5W64 - chains Q and T of the 20 polymer chains in the assembly; structure by electron microscopy, 4.20 A resolution (low resolution: residue-level contacts below are approximate; hydrogen-bond / salt-bridge calls are withheld).

# Chain Q
Molecule: RNA polymerase I-specific transcription initiation factor RRN11
Source organism: Saccharomyces cerevisiae (strain ATCC 204508 / S288c)
Reference sequence: Q04712 (RRN11_YEAST); residue numbers follow UniProt; this construct covers 1-507
Chain sequence (507 residues; row label = number of the first residue in the row):
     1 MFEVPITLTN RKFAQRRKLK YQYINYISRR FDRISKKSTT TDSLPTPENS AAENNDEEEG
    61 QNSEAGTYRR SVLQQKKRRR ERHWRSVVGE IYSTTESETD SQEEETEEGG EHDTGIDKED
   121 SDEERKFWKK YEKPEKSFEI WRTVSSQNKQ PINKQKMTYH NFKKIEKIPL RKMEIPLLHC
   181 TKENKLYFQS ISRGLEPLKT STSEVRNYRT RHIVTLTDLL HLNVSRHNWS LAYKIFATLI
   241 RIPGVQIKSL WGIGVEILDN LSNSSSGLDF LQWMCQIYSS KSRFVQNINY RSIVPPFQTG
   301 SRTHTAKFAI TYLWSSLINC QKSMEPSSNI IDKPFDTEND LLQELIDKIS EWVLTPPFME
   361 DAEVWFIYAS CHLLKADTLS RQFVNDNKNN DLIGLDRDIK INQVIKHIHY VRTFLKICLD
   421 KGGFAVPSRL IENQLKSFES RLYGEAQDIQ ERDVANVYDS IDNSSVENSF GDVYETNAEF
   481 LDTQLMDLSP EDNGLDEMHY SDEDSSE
Not modelled in the structure: 37-120, 327-336, 444-507
Covalent attachments: covalent link Pro5-Gln246, Ile247-Gln298; covalent link Phe13-Ser201, Ser280-Ser301, Lys281-Ser301; covalent link Arg17-Arg291; covalent link Lys136-His304; covalent link Val245-Leu250, Ile393-Leu395; covalent link Trp352-Phe358, Leu354-Phe358; covalent link Leu354-Met359

# Chain T
Molecule: template strand DNA
Sequence (54 nucleotides; row label = number of the first residue in the row):
     1 TGTCTTCAAC TGCTTTCGCA TGAAGTACCT CCCAACTACT TTTCCTCACA CTTG

# Interface between chain Q and chain T
Pairs across the interface (9):
  Asn10(Q) - DT40(T)
  Ile288(Q) - DT37(T)
  Ile288(Q) - DA38(T)
  Asn289(Q) - DA38(T)
  Asn289(Q) - DC39(T)
  Tyr290(Q) - DA38(T)
  Arg291(Q) - DA38(T)
  Ser292(Q) - DT37(T)
  Ser292(Q) - DA38(T)
Interface residues without a listed pair, chain Q (10 interface residues in all): Lys18, Ser121, Glu124, Ile293

# In short
Chain Q and chain T form an interface of 10 and 4 residues respectively.
Here chain Q is RNA polymerase I-specific transcription initiation factor RRN11 (Saccharomyces cerevisiae
(strain ATCC 204508 / S288c)) and chain T is template strand DNA. Entry 5W64 (RNA Polymerase I Initial
Transcribing Complex State 1) was determined by electron microscopy, deposited together with 5W65, 5W5Y and
5W66.
